Entry 6V35 (electron microscopy, 3.50 A resolution); this record covers chains G and H of the 8 polymer chains in the assembly.

Chain G (and H):
Protein: Calcium-activated potassium channel subunit beta-4
Organism: Homo sapiens
Notes: chain H of this document is another copy of the same molecule, construct and numbering; everything in this record applies to it too
UniProtKB: Q86W47 (KCMB4_HUMAN); residues 2001-2210 here correspond to UniProt positions 1-210 (UniProt number = residue number - 2000)
Sequence (219 residues; each row starts with the number of its first residue):
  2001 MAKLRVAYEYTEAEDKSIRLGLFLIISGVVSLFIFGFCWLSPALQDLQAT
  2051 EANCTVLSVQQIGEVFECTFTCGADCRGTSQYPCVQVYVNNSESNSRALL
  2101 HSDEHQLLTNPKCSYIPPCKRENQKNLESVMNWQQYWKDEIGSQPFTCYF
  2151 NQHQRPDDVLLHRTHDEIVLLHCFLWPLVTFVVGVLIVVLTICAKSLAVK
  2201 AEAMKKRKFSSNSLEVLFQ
Unresolved in the structure: 2001-2007, 2206-2219
Differences from the reference sequence: expression tag (2211-2219)
Disulfides: Cys2054-Cys2148, Cys2068-Cys2119, Cys2072-Cys2076, Cys2084-Cys2113
Covalently attached groups: N-acetylglucosamine (NAG) linked to Asn2053, Asn2090
Ligand contacts:
  - phosphatidylglycerol (PGW; (1R)-2-{[(S)-{[(2S)-2,3-dihydroxypropyl]oxy}(hydroxy)phosphoryl]oxy}-1-[(hexadecanoyloxy)methyl]ethyl (9Z)-octadec-9-enoate), molecule 1: Ser2031, Asp2103, His2105, Thr2180
  - phosphatidylglycerol (PGW), molecule 2: Ile2034, Phe2037, Cys2038
  - phosphatidylglycerol (PGW), molecule 3: Gly2036, Leu2040, Leu2044
  - phosphatidylglycerol (PGW), molecule 4: Leu2171, Leu2175, Trp2176
Curated features (UniProtKB/Swiss-Prot):
  - glycosylation (N-linked (GlcNAc...) asparagine): Asn2053, Asn2090

Chain G / chain H interface:
Contacting residue pairs (19):
  Tyr2088(G) with Glu2122(H), hydrogen bond
  Arg2097(G) with Glu2122(H), salt bridge
  Leu2099(G) with Arg2121(H)
  Leu2107(G) with Cys2076(H), hydrophobic
  Leu2108(G) with Ala2074(H); Asp2075(H); Cys2076(H), hydrophobic
  Pro2111(G) with Phe2070(H), hydrophobic; Gly2078(H)
  Lys2112(G) with Phe2070(H); Thr2079(H), hydrogen bond (side chain-backbone)
  Gln2154(G) with Cys2072(H); Ala2074(H)
  Arg2155(G) with Cys2072(H); Ala2074(H)
  Pro2156(G) with Cys2072(H)
  Asp2157(G) with Arg2121(H), salt bridge
  Asp2158(G) with Cys2072(H); Arg2121(H), salt bridge
Also at the interface, not in a pair above, chain G (13 interface residues in all): Glu2064
Also at the interface, not in a pair above, chain H (13 interface residues in all): Gly2073, Arg2077, Ser2080, Gln2081

In short:
The chain G/chain H interface involves 13 residues from each chain, with 2 hydrogen bonds and 3 salt bridges.
Polar pairs include Arg2097(G)-Glu2122(H), Asp2157(G)-Arg2121(H) and Asp2158(G)-Arg2121(H). Ligands of chain
G: 4 copies of phosphatidylglycerol. Covalently linked N-acetylglucosamine: at Asn2053(G) and Asn2090(G).
Both chains are Calcium-activated potassium channel subunit beta-4 (Homo sapiens). Entry 6V35 (Cryo-EM
structure of Ca2+-free hsSlo1-beta4 channel complex) was determined by electron microscopy, deposited together
with 6V22, 6V38 and 6V3G.
